Entry 7TNQ (electron microscopy, 8.40 A resolution (very low resolution: no residue pairs are listed; an interface is given only as per-side residue counts)); this record covers chains B3 and B7 of the 100 polymer chains in the assembly.

# Chain B3 (and B7)
Molecule: Tubulin beta chain
From: Toxoplasma gondii
Notes: chain B7 of this document is another copy of the same molecule, construct and numbering; everything in this record applies to it too
UniProt: A0A125YWG5 (A0A125YWG5_TOXGM); residue numbers follow UniProt; this construct covers 1-449
Amino-acid sequence (449 residues; row label = number of the first residue in the row):
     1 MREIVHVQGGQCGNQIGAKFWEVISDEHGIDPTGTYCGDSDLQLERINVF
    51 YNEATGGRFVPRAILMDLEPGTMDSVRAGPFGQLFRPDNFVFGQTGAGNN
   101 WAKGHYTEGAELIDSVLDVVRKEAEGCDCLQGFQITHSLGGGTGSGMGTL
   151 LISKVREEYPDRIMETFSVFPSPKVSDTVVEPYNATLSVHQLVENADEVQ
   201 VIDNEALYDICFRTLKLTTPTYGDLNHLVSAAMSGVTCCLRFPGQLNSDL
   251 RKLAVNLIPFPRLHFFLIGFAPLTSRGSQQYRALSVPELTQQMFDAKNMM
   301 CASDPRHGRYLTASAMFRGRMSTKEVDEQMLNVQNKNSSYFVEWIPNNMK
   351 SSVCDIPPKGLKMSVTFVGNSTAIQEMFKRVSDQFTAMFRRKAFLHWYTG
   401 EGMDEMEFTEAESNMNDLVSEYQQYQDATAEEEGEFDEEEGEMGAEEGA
Unresolved in the structure: 427-449
Disulfides: Cys-238/Cys-354

# Chain B3 / chain B7 interface
At this resolution (8 A) residue pairs are not listed: 8 residues of chain B3 and 12 of chain B7 lie at the interface.

# In short
8 residues of chain B3 and 12 residues of chain B7 are in contact.
Both chains are Tubulin beta chain (Toxoplasma gondii). Entry 7TNQ (The symmetry-released subpellicular
microtubule map from detergent-extracted Toxoplasma cells) was determined by electron microscopy together with
7TNS and 7TNT from the same study.
